PDB entry 8G6R | electron microscopy, 3.30 A resolution | chains A and C of the 5 polymer chains in the assembly

== Chain A ==
Protein: nsp12
Organism: Porcine epidemic diarrhea virus
Reference sequence: A0A0U2C263 (A0A0U2C263_9ALPC); residues 3-923 here correspond to UniProt positions 4103-5023 (UniProt number = residue number + 4100)
Chain sequence (921 residues; numbered 3 to 923; the number before each row is that of its first residue):
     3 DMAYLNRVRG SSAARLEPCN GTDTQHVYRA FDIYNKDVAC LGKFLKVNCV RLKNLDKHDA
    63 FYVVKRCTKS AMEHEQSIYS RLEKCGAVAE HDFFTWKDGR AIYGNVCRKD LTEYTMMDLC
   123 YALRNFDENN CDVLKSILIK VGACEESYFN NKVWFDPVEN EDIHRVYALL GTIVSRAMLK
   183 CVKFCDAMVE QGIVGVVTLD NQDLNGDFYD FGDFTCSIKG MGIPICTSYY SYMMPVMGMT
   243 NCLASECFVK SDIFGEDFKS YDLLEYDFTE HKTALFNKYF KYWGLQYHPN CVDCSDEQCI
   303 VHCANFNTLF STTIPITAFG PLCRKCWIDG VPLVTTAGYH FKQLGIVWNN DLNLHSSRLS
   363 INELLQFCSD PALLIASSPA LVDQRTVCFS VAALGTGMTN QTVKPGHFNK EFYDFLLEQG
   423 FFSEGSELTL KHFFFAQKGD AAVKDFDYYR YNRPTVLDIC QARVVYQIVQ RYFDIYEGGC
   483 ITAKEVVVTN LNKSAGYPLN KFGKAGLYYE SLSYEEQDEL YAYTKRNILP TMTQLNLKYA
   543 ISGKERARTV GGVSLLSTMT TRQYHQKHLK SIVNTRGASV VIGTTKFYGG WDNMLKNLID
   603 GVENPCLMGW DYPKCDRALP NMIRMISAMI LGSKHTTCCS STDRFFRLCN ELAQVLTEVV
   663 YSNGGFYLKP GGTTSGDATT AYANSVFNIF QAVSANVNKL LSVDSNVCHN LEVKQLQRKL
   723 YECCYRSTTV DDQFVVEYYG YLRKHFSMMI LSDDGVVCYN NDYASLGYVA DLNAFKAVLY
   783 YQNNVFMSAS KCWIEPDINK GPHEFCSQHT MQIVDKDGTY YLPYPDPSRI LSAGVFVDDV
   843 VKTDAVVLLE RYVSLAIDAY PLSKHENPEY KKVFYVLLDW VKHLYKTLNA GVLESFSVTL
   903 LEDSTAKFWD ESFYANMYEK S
Unresolved in the structure: 356-361, 891-906
Metal / ion sites: Zn2+ site 1: H290, C296, C301, C305; Zn2+ site 2: C482, H637, C640, C641
Reported in the primary citation:
  - conformationally variable residues (loop rearrangement): C249 to Y268, D841 to V849
  - mutagenesis - C370R, A382R, V384R: decreased catalytic activity
  - mutagenesis - V842R, V848R, V849R: unchanged catalytic activity
  - mutagenesis - A382R: decreased binding to nsp7 and nsp8 cofactors

== Chain C ==
Protein: nsp7
Organism: Porcine epidemic diarrhea virus
Reference sequence: A0A0M4AW09 (A0A0M4AW09_9ALPC); residues 2-63 here correspond to UniProt positions 3581-3642 (UniProt number = residue number + 3579)
Chain sequence (62 residues; row label = number of the first residue in the row):
     2 KLTDIKCSNV VLLGCLSSMN VSANSTEWAY CVDLHNKINL CNDPEKAQEM LLALLAFFLS
    62 KN

== How chain A and chain C interact ==
Pairs across the interface (25):
  T404(A) - W29(C)  hydrogen bond
  V405(A) - W29(C)
  P407(A) - L14(C)  hydrophobic
  G408(A) - V11(C)
  F410(A) - C8(C)  hydrophobic
  F410(A) - V12(C)  hydrophobic
  Y415(A) - T4(C)  hydrogen bond
  Y415(A) - D5(C)  hydrogen bond
  Y415(A) - C8(C)  hydrophobic
  F424(A) - T4(C)
  E426(A) - K2(C)  salt bridge
  T431(A) - T4(C)
  F435(A) - N40(C)
  F437(A) - N37(C)
  F437(A) - N40(C)
  F437(A) - L41(C)  hydrophobic
  A438(A) - V33(C)
  A438(A) - N37(C)  hydrogen bond (backbone-side chain)
  Q439(A) - W29(C)
  Q439(A) - V33(C)
  K440(A) - A30(C)
  E547(A) - N37(C)
  E547(A) - K38(C)  hydrogen bond (side chain-backbone)
  E547(A) - L41(C)
  F838(A) - V11(C)  hydrophobic
Other interface residues (no listed pair), chain A (19 interface residues in all): L432, F436, G441
Other interface residues (no listed pair), chain C (18 interface residues in all): K7, G15, S23, H36

== Overview ==
19 residues of chain A and 18 residues of chain C are in contact; the contacts include 5 hydrogen bonds and 1
salt bridge. Polar pairs include E426(A)-K2(C), T404(A)-W29(C) and Y415(A)-T4(C). From the paper: C370R, A382R
and V384R of chain A reduce catalytic activity; conformational variability at C249(A) and D841(A); 6
substitutions were tested in all.
Here chain A is nsp12 and chain C is nsp7, both from Porcine epidemic diarrhea virus. Entry 8G6R (Porcine
epidemic diarrhea virus core polymerase complex) was determined by electron microscopy, deposited together
with 8URB.
